3FOZ - chains A and C of the 4 polymer chains in the assembly; structure by X-ray diffraction, 2.50 A resolution.

[Chain A]
Protein: tRNA delta(2)-isopentenylpyrophosphate transferase
Source organism: Escherichia coli K-12
Notes: EC 2.5.1.8
UniProt: P16384 (MIAA_ECOLI); numbering as in UniProt (aligned over 1-316)
Amino-acid sequence (316 residues; row label = number of the first residue in the row):
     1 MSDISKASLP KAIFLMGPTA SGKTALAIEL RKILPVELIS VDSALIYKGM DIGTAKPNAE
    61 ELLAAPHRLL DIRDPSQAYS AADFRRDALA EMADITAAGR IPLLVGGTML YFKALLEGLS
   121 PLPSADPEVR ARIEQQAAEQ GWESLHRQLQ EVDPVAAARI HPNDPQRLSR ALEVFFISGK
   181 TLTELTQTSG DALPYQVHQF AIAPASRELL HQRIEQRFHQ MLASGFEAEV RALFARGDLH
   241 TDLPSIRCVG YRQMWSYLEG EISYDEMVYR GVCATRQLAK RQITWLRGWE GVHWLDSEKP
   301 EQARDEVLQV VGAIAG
Unresolved in the structure: 1-6, 312-316
Swiss-Prot annotation at these positions:
  - region: Asp42 to Leu45 (Interaction with substrate tRNA), Ser120 to Ser124 (Interaction with substrate tRNA), Gln166 to Arg170 (Interaction with substrate tRNA), Ser206 to Glu229 (Interaction with isopentenylpyrophosphate transferase), Arg247 to Arg252 (Interaction with substrate tRNA), Lys280 to Arg287 (Interaction with substrate tRNA)
  - binding site (ATP): Gly17 to Thr24
  - binding site (substrate): Thr19 to Thr24
  - site: Thr108 (Interaction with substrate tRNA), Arg130 (Interaction with substrate tRNA), Lys280 (Required for specificity towards tRNA substrates containing a purine at position 29)
From the paper describing this entry:
  - binding site for tRNA(Phe) (chain C): Asp42, Ser43, Thr54, Thr108, Ser120, Leu122, Ser124, Arg130, Gln166, Arg167, Arg170, Arg247, Arg252, Lys280, Arg281
  - contacts within the chain: Arg130-Glu173, Pro123-Arg170 (hydrogen bond)
  - catalytic residues: Asp42 (citing earlier work)
  - mutagenesis - K280A: abolished catalytic activity (citing earlier work)
  - specificity-determining residues: Lys280 (proposed by the authors, not directly observed)

[Chain C]
Molecule: tRNA(Phe)
Sequence (74 nucleotides; numbered 1 to 74; the number before each row is that of its first residue):
     1 GCCCGGAUAG CUCAGUCGGU AGAGCAGGGG AUUGAAAAUC CCCGUGUCCU UGGUUCGAUU
    61 CCGAGUCUGG GCAC
Metal / ion sites: Ca2+ site 1: A7, U8, A14; Ca2+ site 2 near U12 (its only coordinating residue here); Ca2+ site 3: C17, G19; Ca2+ site 4 near G27 (its only coordinating residue here); Ca2+ site 5 near U55 (its only coordinating residue here); Ca2+ site 6: A58, U59; Ca2+ site 7 near U60 (its only coordinating residue here)

[Interface between chain A and chain C]
Pairs across the interface (84):
  Asp42(A) - A37(C)  hydrogen bond to the base
  Ser43(A) - A36(C)  phosphate contact
  Ser43(A) - A37(C)  hydrogen bond to the phosphate
  Ala44(A) - A37(C)  base contact
  Gly53(A) - A37(C)  base contact
  Thr54(A) - A37(C)  hydrogen bond to the base
  Tyr79(A) - A35(C)  sugar contact
  Tyr79(A) - A36(C)  phosphate contact
  Ser80(A) - G34(C)  hydrogen bond to the phosphate
  Ser80(A) - A35(C)  sugar contact
  Ala82(A) - G34(C)  base contact
  Gly107(A) - A37(C)  phosphate contact
  Thr108(A) - A36(C)  sugar contact
  Thr108(A) - A37(C)  hydrogen bond to the phosphate
  Leu110(A) - U32(C)  sugar contact
  Leu110(A) - A36(C)  sugar contact
  Tyr111(A) - A36(C)  hydrogen bond to the phosphate
  Leu119(A) - U33(C)  sugar contact
  Leu119(A) - G34(C)  base contact
  Ser120(A) - U33(C)  hydrogen bond to the base
  Ser120(A) - G34(C)  hydrogen bond to the base
  Pro121(A) - G34(C)  base contact
  Leu122(A) - U33(C)  sugar contact
  Leu122(A) - G34(C)  hydrogen bond to the base
  Pro123(A) - G34(C)  sugar contact
  Ser124(A) - G34(C)  base contact
  Ala125(A) - G34(C)  sugar contact
  Ala125(A) - A35(C)  phosphate contact
  Arg130(A) - A35(C)  salt bridge to the phosphate
  His161(A) - C40(C)  sugar contact
  His161(A) - C41(C)  sugar contact
  Asn163(A) - C40(C)  phosphate contact
  Asn163(A) - C41(C)  phosphate contact
  Asp164(A) - U39(C)  hydrogen bond to the sugar
  Asp164(A) - C40(C)  sugar contact
  Pro165(A) - U39(C)  sugar contact
  Pro165(A) - C40(C)  phosphate contact
  Gln166(A) - A35(C)  base contact
  Gln166(A) - A36(C)  base contact
  Gln166(A) - A38(C)  hydrogen bond to the sugar
  Gln166(A) - U39(C)  hydrogen bond to the sugar
  Arg167(A) - A31(C)  base contact
  Arg167(A) - U32(C)  hydrogen bond to the phosphate
  Arg167(A) - U33(C)  salt bridge to the phosphate
  Arg167(A) - A36(C)  hydrogen bond to the base
  Arg167(A) - A38(C)  hydrogen bond to the base
  Arg167(A) - U39(C)  hydrogen bond to the base
  Arg170(A) - G34(C)  salt bridge to the phosphate
  Thr186(A) - U33(C)  base contact
  Arg207(A) - G28(C)  salt bridge to the phosphate
  Arg207(A) - G29(C)  salt bridge to the phosphate
  His211(A) - G27(C)  phosphate contact
  His211(A) - G28(C)  salt bridge to the phosphate
  Asp242(A) - A35(C)  base contact
  Pro244(A) - A35(C)  sugar contact
  Pro244(A) - A36(C)  phosphate contact
  Arg247(A) - A35(C)  base contact
  Arg247(A) - A37(C)  sugar contact
  Arg247(A) - A38(C)  hydrogen bond to the sugar
  Arg247(A) - U39(C)  salt bridge to the phosphate
  Cys248(A) - A37(C)  sugar contact
  Val249(A) - A37(C)  hydrogen bond to the base
  Arg252(A) - A38(C)  salt bridge to the phosphate
  Arg252(A) - U39(C)  salt bridge to the phosphate
  Tyr269(A) - A26(C)  hydrogen bond to the sugar
  Cys273(A) - A26(C)  phosphate contact
  Cys273(A) - G27(C)  phosphate contact
  Arg276(A) - A26(C)  hydrogen bond to the phosphate
  Arg276(A) - G27(C)  salt bridge to the phosphate
  Gln277(A) - A26(C)  hydrogen bond to the phosphate
  Gln277(A) - G27(C)  hydrogen bond to the phosphate
  Leu278(A) - A37(C)  sugar contact
  Lys280(A) - G28(C)  phosphate contact
  Lys280(A) - G29(C)  hydrogen bond to the base
  Lys280(A) - G30(C)  base contact
  Arg281(A) - A31(C)  base contact
  Arg281(A) - A38(C)  salt bridge to the phosphate
  Arg281(A) - U39(C)  base contact
  Thr284(A) - G30(C)  hydrogen bond to the phosphate
  Thr284(A) - A31(C)  phosphate contact
  Thr284(A) - U32(C)  base contact
  Trp285(A) - U32(C)  stacking on the base
  Arg287(A) - G29(C)  salt bridge to the phosphate
  Arg287(A) - G30(C)  salt bridge to the phosphate
Interface residues without a listed pair, chain A (52 interface residues in all): Leu45, Ala81, Met109, Arg159, Ser169, Leu182
Interface residues without a listed pair, chain C (17 interface residues in all): C25

[Summary]
The interface between chain A and chain C involves 52 residues on one side and 17 on the other, with 24
hydrogen bonds, 13 salt bridges and 1 aromatic stacking contact. Polar contacts include Asp42(A)-A37(C),
Thr54(A)-A37(C) and Ser120(A)-U33(C). From the paper: the catalytic residue Asp42(A); K280A of chain A
abolishes catalytic activity.
Chain A is tRNA delta(2)-isopentenylpyrophosphate transferase (Escherichia coli K-12) and chain C is
tRNA(Phe); the structure, Structure of E. coli Isopentenyl-tRNA transferase in complex with E. coli tRNA(Phe),
was determined by X-ray diffraction.
